Entry 1N6E (X-ray diffraction, 2.60 A resolution); this record covers chains A and C of the 12 polymer chains in the assembly.

[Chain A (and C)]
Name: Tricorn protease
Organism: Thermoplasma acidophilum
Notes: EC 3.4.21.-; chain C of this document is another copy of the same molecule, construct and numbering; everything in this record applies to it too
Reference sequence: P96086 (TRI_THEAC); numbering as in UniProt (aligned over 1-1071)
Chain sequence (1071 residues; row label = number of the first residue in the row):
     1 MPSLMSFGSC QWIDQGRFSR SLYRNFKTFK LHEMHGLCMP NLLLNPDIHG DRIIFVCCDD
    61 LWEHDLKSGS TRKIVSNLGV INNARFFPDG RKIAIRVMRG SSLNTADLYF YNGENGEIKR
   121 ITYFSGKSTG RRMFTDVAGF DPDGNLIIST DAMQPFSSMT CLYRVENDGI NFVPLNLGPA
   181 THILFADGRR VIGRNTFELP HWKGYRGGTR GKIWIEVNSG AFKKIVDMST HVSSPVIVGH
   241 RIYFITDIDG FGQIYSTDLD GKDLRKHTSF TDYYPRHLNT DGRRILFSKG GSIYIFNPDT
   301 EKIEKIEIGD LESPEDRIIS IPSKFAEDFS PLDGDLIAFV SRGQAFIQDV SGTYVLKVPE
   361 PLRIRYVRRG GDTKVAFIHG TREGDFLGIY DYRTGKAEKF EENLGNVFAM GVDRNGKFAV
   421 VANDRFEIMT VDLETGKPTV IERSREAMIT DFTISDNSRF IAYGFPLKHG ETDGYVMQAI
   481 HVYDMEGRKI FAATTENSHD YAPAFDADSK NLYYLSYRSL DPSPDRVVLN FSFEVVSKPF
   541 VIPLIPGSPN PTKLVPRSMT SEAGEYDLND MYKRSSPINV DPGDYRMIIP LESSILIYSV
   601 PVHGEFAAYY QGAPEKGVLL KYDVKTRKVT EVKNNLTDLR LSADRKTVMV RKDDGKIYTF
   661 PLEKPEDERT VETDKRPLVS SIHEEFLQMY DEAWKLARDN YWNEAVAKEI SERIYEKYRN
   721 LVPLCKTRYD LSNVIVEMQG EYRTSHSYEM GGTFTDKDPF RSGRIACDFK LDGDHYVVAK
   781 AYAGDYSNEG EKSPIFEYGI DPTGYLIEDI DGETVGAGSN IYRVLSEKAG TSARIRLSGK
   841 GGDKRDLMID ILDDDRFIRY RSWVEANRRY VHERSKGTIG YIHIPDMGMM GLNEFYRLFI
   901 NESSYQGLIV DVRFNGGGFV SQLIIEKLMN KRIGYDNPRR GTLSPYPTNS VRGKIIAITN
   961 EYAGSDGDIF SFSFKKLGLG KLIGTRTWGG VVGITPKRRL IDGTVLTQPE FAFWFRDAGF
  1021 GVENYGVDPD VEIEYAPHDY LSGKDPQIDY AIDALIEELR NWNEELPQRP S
Disordered / not traced: 1-38, 1062-1071
Swiss-Prot annotation at these positions:
  - region: Arg-131, Arg-132 (Binds the substrate's C-terminus)
  - active site: His-746 (Charge relay system), Ser-965 (Nucleophile), Glu-1023 (Charge relay system)
  - binding site (substrate): Gly-916 to Gly-918, Gly-993 to Thr-995
  - site: Asp-936 (Substrate specificity switch), Asp-966 (Transition state stabilizer)

[Chain A / chain C interface]
Contacting residue pairs - 279 pairs, chain A then chain C:
  Asp-424(A) / Arg-940(C)
  Phe-426(A) / Arg-940(C)
  Arg-445(A) / Gly-941(C)
  Arg-445(A) / Thr-942(C)
  Glu-446(A) / Thr-942(C)  hydrogen bond
  Lys-468(A) / Thr-942(C)  hydrogen bond
  Lys-468(A) / Leu-943(C)  hydrogen bond (side chain-backbone)
  His-469(A) / Arg-868(C)
  His-469(A) / Asn-901(C)
  Glu-471(A) / Thr-942(C)  hydrogen bond (backbone-side chain)
  Glu-471(A) / Leu-943(C)
  Thr-472(A) / Ser-904(C)  hydrogen bond (backbone-side chain)
  Thr-472(A) / Arg-932(C)
  Thr-472(A) / Tyr-935(C)
  Thr-472(A) / Pro-945(C)
  Thr-472(A) / Arg-952(C)
  Asp-473(A) / Ile-900(C)
  Asp-473(A) / Asn-901(C)
  Asp-473(A) / Ser-904(C)
  Asp-473(A) / Pro-945(C)
  Gly-474(A) / Ser-904(C)
  Gly-474(A) / Pro-945(C)
  Gly-474(A) / Thr-948(C)
  Tyr-475(A) / Val-527(C)
  Tyr-475(A) / Val-528(C)
  Tyr-475(A) / Leu-529(C)  hydrogen bond (side chain-backbone)
  Tyr-475(A) / Ile-900(C)
  Tyr-475(A) / Thr-948(C)
  Tyr-475(A) / Asn-949(C)  hydrogen bond
  Met-477(A) / Ile-900(C)  hydrophobic
  Met-477(A) / Asn-901(C)
  Thr-494(A) / Ser-787(C)  hydrogen bond
  Thr-495(A) / Asp-785(C)  hydrogen bond
  Thr-495(A) / Ser-787(C)  hydrogen bond (backbone-side chain)
  Asn-497(A) / Asp-785(C)
  Asn-497(A) / Arg-868(C)
  Asn-497(A) / Asn-901(C)  hydrogen bond (backbone-side chain)
  Tyr-517(A) / Arg-526(C)
  Tyr-517(A) / Val-527(C)
  Arg-518(A) / Asp-785(C)  salt bridge
  Arg-518(A) / Ser-787(C)
  Arg-518(A) / Asn-788(C)  hydrogen bond
  Arg-518(A) / Arg-897(C)
  Ser-519(A) / Glu-789(C)
  Leu-520(A) / Val-527(C)  hydrophobic
  Leu-520(A) / Asn-893(C)  hydrogen bond (backbone-side chain)
  Leu-520(A) / Arg-897(C)
  Asp-521(A) / Gly-604(C)
  Asp-521(A) / Glu-605(C)  hydrogen bond (side chain-backbone)
  Asp-521(A) / Phe-606(C)  hydrogen bond (side chain-backbone)
  Asp-521(A) / Asn-893(C)  hydrogen bond (backbone-side chain)
  Pro-522(A) / Gly-604(C)
  Pro-522(A) / Glu-605(C)  hydrogen bond (backbone-backbone)
  Pro-522(A) / Met-889(C)  hydrophobic
  Pro-522(A) / Asn-893(C)
  Ser-523(A) / Glu-534(C)
  Ser-523(A) / Val-602(C)
  Ser-523(A) / His-603(C)  hydrogen bond (side chain-backbone)
  Pro-524(A) / Glu-534(C)
  Pro-524(A) / Glu-605(C)
  Asp-525(A) / Ser-532(C)
  Asp-525(A) / Phe-533(C)  hydrogen bond (side chain-backbone)
  Asp-525(A) / Glu-534(C)
  Arg-526(A) / Tyr-517(C)
  Arg-526(A) / Phe-533(C)  hydrogen bond (backbone-backbone)
  Arg-526(A) / Asp-584(C)  salt bridge
  Arg-526(A) / Arg-586(C)
  Arg-526(A) / Glu-615(C)  salt bridge
  Val-527(A) / Tyr-475(C)
  Val-527(A) / Tyr-517(C)
  Val-527(A) / Leu-520(C)  hydrophobic
  Val-527(A) / Phe-533(C)  hydrophobic
  Val-528(A) / Tyr-475(C)
  Val-528(A) / Phe-533(C)  hydrophobic
  Leu-529(A) / Tyr-475(C)  hydrogen bond (backbone-side chain)
  Leu-529(A) / Gln-922(C)
  Leu-529(A) / Leu-923(C)
  Asn-530(A) / Asn-530(C)
  Asn-530(A) / Phe-531(C)
  Asn-530(A) / Ser-532(C)
  Phe-531(A) / Asn-530(C)
  Phe-531(A) / Leu-892(C)  hydrophobic
  Phe-531(A) / Phe-919(C)  hydrophobic
  Phe-531(A) / Leu-923(C)  hydrophobic
  Ser-532(A) / Asp-525(C)
  Ser-532(A) / Asn-530(C)
  Ser-532(A) / Ser-532(C)  hydrogen bond
  Phe-533(A) / Asp-525(C)  hydrogen bond (backbone-side chain)
  Phe-533(A) / Arg-526(C)  hydrogen bond (backbone-backbone)
  Phe-533(A) / Asn-893(C)
  Phe-533(A) / Tyr-896(C)  hydrophobic
  Glu-534(A) / Ser-523(C)
  Glu-534(A) / Pro-524(C)
  Glu-534(A) / Asp-525(C)
  Glu-534(A) / Glu-534(C)
  Glu-534(A) / Val-602(C)
  Val-535(A) / His-603(C)
  Val-535(A) / Gly-604(C)
  Lys-538(A) / Glu-789(C)  salt bridge
  Phe-540(A) / Ser-787(C)
  Gly-547(A) / Tyr-798(C)  hydrogen bond (backbone-backbone)
  Lys-553(A) / Glu-797(C)  salt bridge
  Lys-553(A) / Asp-850(C)  salt bridge
  Met-559(A) / Arg-834(C)
  Met-559(A) / Met-848(C)
  Tyr-572(A) / Tyr-786(C)
  Tyr-572(A) / Lys-792(C)
  Lys-573(A) / Tyr-786(C)
  Lys-573(A) / Lys-792(C)  hydrogen bond (backbone-side chain)
  Lys-573(A) / Phe-796(C)
  Arg-574(A) / Phe-796(C)
  Arg-574(A) / Glu-797(C)
  Arg-574(A) / Gly-799(C)
  Ser-575(A) / Tyr-786(C)  hydrogen bond (side chain-backbone)
  Ser-575(A) / Ser-787(C)
  Ser-575(A) / Lys-792(C)  hydrogen bond (backbone-side chain)
  Ser-575(A) / Glu-797(C)
  Ser-576(A) / Glu-797(C)  hydrogen bond
  Asp-584(A) / Arg-526(C)  salt bridge
  Arg-586(A) / Arg-526(C)
  Val-602(A) / Ser-523(C)
  Val-602(A) / Glu-534(C)
  Val-602(A) / Val-602(C)  hydrophobic
  His-603(A) / Ser-523(C)  hydrogen bond (backbone-side chain)
  His-603(A) / Val-535(C)
  Gly-604(A) / Asp-521(C)
  Gly-604(A) / Pro-522(C)
  Gly-604(A) / Val-535(C)
  Glu-605(A) / Asp-521(C)  hydrogen bond (backbone-side chain)
  Glu-605(A) / Pro-522(C)  hydrogen bond (backbone-backbone)
  Glu-605(A) / Pro-524(C)
  Phe-606(A) / Asp-521(C)  hydrogen bond (backbone-side chain)
  Glu-615(A) / Arg-526(C)  salt bridge
  Arg-698(A) / Arg-939(C)  hydrogen bond (backbone-side chain)
  Asp-699(A) / Arg-939(C)  hydrogen bond (backbone-side chain)
  Asp-699(A) / Arg-940(C)  hydrogen bond (backbone-side chain)
  Asn-700(A) / Arg-939(C)
  Asn-700(A) / Arg-940(C)  hydrogen bond
  Tyr-701(A) / Arg-939(C)  hydrogen bond (backbone-side chain)
  Trp-702(A) / Arg-939(C)
  Glu-704(A) / Arg-939(C)
  Ala-707(A) / Arg-939(C)
  Asp-785(A) / Thr-495(C)  hydrogen bond
  Asp-785(A) / Asn-497(C)
  Asp-785(A) / Arg-518(C)  salt bridge
  Tyr-786(A) / Tyr-572(C)
  Tyr-786(A) / Lys-573(C)
  Tyr-786(A) / Ser-575(C)  hydrogen bond (backbone-side chain)
  Ser-787(A) / Thr-494(C)  hydrogen bond
  Ser-787(A) / Thr-495(C)  hydrogen bond (side chain-backbone)
  Ser-787(A) / Arg-518(C)
  Ser-787(A) / Phe-540(C)
  Ser-787(A) / Ser-575(C)
  Asn-788(A) / Arg-518(C)  hydrogen bond
  Glu-789(A) / Ser-519(C)
  Glu-789(A) / Lys-538(C)  salt bridge
  Lys-792(A) / Tyr-572(C)
  Lys-792(A) / Lys-573(C)  hydrogen bond (side chain-backbone)
  Lys-792(A) / Ser-575(C)  hydrogen bond (side chain-backbone)
  Phe-796(A) / Lys-573(C)
  Phe-796(A) / Arg-574(C)
  Glu-797(A) / Lys-553(C)  salt bridge
  Glu-797(A) / Arg-574(C)
  Glu-797(A) / Ser-575(C)
  Glu-797(A) / Ser-576(C)  hydrogen bond
  Tyr-798(A) / Gly-547(C)  hydrogen bond (backbone-backbone)
  Gly-799(A) / Arg-574(C)
  Arg-834(A) / Met-559(C)
  Met-848(A) / Met-559(C)
  Asp-850(A) / Lys-553(C)  salt bridge
  Arg-868(A) / His-469(C)
  Arg-868(A) / Asn-497(C)
  Met-889(A) / Pro-522(C)  hydrophobic
  Leu-892(A) / Phe-531(C)  hydrophobic
  Asn-893(A) / Leu-520(C)  hydrogen bond (side chain-backbone)
  Asn-893(A) / Asp-521(C)  hydrogen bond (side chain-backbone)
  Asn-893(A) / Pro-522(C)
  Asn-893(A) / Phe-533(C)
  Tyr-896(A) / Phe-533(C)  hydrophobic
  Arg-897(A) / Arg-518(C)
  Arg-897(A) / Leu-520(C)
  Ile-900(A) / Asp-473(C)
  Ile-900(A) / Tyr-475(C)
  Asn-901(A) / His-469(C)
  Asn-901(A) / Asp-473(C)
  Asn-901(A) / Met-477(C)
  Asn-901(A) / Asn-497(C)  hydrogen bond (side chain-backbone)
  Ser-904(A) / Thr-472(C)  hydrogen bond (side chain-backbone)
  Ser-904(A) / Asp-473(C)
  Ser-904(A) / Gly-474(C)
  Phe-919(A) / Phe-531(C)  hydrophobic
  Ser-921(A) / Tyr-946(C)  hydrogen bond
  Gln-922(A) / Leu-529(C)
  Gln-922(A) / Tyr-946(C)
  Gln-922(A) / Pro-947(C)
  Gln-922(A) / Thr-948(C)  hydrogen bond
  Gln-922(A) / Asn-949(C)
  Leu-923(A) / Leu-529(C)
  Leu-923(A) / Phe-531(C)  hydrophobic
  Glu-926(A) / Glu-926(C)
  Glu-926(A) / Lys-927(C)  salt bridge
  Glu-926(A) / Asn-930(C)
  Lys-927(A) / Glu-926(C)  salt bridge
  Asn-930(A) / Glu-926(C)
  Arg-932(A) / Thr-472(C)
  Arg-932(A) / Arg-1016(C)  hydrogen bond (backbone-side chain)
  Ile-933(A) / Ser-973(C)
  Ile-933(A) / Leu-977(C)  hydrophobic
  Ile-933(A) / Phe-1015(C)
  Ile-933(A) / Arg-1016(C)  hydrogen bond (backbone-backbone)
  Gly-934(A) / Trp-1014(C)
  Tyr-935(A) / Thr-472(C)
  Tyr-935(A) / Ala-1012(C)
  Tyr-935(A) / Phe-1013(C)
  Tyr-935(A) / Trp-1014(C)  hydrogen bond (backbone-backbone)
  Tyr-935(A) / Arg-1016(C)
  Asp-936(A) / Phe-1011(C)
  Asp-936(A) / Ala-1012(C)
  Asn-937(A) / Glu-1010(C)
  Asn-937(A) / Phe-1011(C)
  Asn-937(A) / Ala-1012(C)  hydrogen bond (backbone-backbone)
  Pro-938(A) / Glu-1010(C)
  Pro-938(A) / Phe-1011(C)  hydrophobic
  Arg-939(A) / Arg-698(C)  hydrogen bond (side chain-backbone)
  Arg-939(A) / Asp-699(C)  hydrogen bond (side chain-backbone)
  Arg-939(A) / Asn-700(C)
  Arg-939(A) / Tyr-701(C)  hydrogen bond (side chain-backbone)
  Arg-939(A) / Trp-702(C)
  Arg-939(A) / Glu-704(C)
  Arg-939(A) / Ala-707(C)
  Arg-939(A) / Glu-1010(C)  hydrogen bond (backbone-backbone)
  Arg-940(A) / Asp-424(C)
  Arg-940(A) / Phe-426(C)
  Arg-940(A) / Asp-699(C)  hydrogen bond (side chain-backbone)
  Arg-940(A) / Asn-700(C)  hydrogen bond
  Arg-940(A) / Glu-1010(C)  salt bridge
  Gly-941(A) / Arg-445(C)
  Thr-942(A) / Arg-445(C)
  Thr-942(A) / Glu-446(C)  hydrogen bond
  Thr-942(A) / Lys-468(C)  hydrogen bond
  Thr-942(A) / Glu-471(C)  hydrogen bond (side chain-backbone)
  Leu-943(A) / Lys-468(C)  hydrogen bond (backbone-side chain)
  Leu-943(A) / Glu-471(C)
  Pro-945(A) / Thr-472(C)
  Pro-945(A) / Asp-473(C)
  Pro-945(A) / Gly-474(C)
  Tyr-946(A) / Ser-921(C)  hydrogen bond
  Tyr-946(A) / Gln-922(C)
  Tyr-946(A) / Ile-969(C)
  Tyr-946(A) / Ser-973(C)  hydrogen bond
  Tyr-946(A) / Phe-1013(C)  hydrophobic
  Pro-947(A) / Gln-922(C)
  Thr-948(A) / Gly-474(C)
  Thr-948(A) / Tyr-475(C)
  Thr-948(A) / Gln-922(C)  hydrogen bond
  Asn-949(A) / Tyr-475(C)  hydrogen bond
  Asn-949(A) / Gln-922(C)
  Arg-952(A) / Thr-472(C)
  Ile-969(A) / Tyr-946(C)
  Ser-973(A) / Ile-933(C)
  Ser-973(A) / Tyr-946(C)  hydrogen bond
  Glu-1010(A) / Asn-937(C)
  Glu-1010(A) / Pro-938(C)
  Glu-1010(A) / Arg-939(C)  hydrogen bond (backbone-backbone)
  Glu-1010(A) / Arg-940(C)  salt bridge
  Phe-1011(A) / Asp-936(C)
  Phe-1011(A) / Asn-937(C)
  Phe-1011(A) / Pro-938(C)  hydrophobic
  Ala-1012(A) / Tyr-935(C)
  Ala-1012(A) / Asp-936(C)
  Ala-1012(A) / Asn-937(C)  hydrogen bond (backbone-backbone)
  Phe-1013(A) / Tyr-935(C)
  Phe-1013(A) / Tyr-946(C)  hydrophobic
  Trp-1014(A) / Gly-934(C)
  Trp-1014(A) / Tyr-935(C)  hydrogen bond (backbone-backbone)
  Phe-1015(A) / Ile-933(C)
  Arg-1016(A) / Arg-932(C)  hydrogen bond (side chain-backbone)
  Arg-1016(A) / Ile-933(C)  hydrogen bond (backbone-backbone)
  Arg-1016(A) / Tyr-935(C)
Other interface residues (no listed pair), chain A (131 interface residues in all): Val-536, Pro-546, Ser-548, Pro-549, Val-555, Ser-558, Ser-561, Pro-577, Asn-703, Asp-846, Tyr-905, Ile-925, Lys-931, Lys-976, Leu-977, Phe-1020
Other interface residues (no listed pair), chain C (131 interface residues in all): Val-536, Pro-546, Ser-548, Pro-549, Val-555, Ser-558, Ser-561, Pro-577, Asn-703, Asp-846, Tyr-905, Ile-925, Lys-931, Lys-976, Phe-1020

[In short]
Chain A and chain C each contribute 131 residues to their interface, with 77 hydrogen bonds and 16 salt
bridges. Polar pairs include Arg-518(A)/Asp-785(C), Arg-526(A)/Asp-584(C) and Arg-526(A)/Glu-615(C). From
UniProt: 3 active-site residues and 6 substrate-binding residues on chain A.
Chain A and chain C are both Tricorn protease (Thermoplasma acidophilum); the structure, tricorn protease in
complex with a tridecapeptide chloromethyl ketone derivative, was determined by X-ray diffraction together
with 1N6D and 1N6F from the same study.
